PDB entry 9HJ3 | electron microscopy, 3.46 A resolution | chains I and G of the 7 polymer chains in the assembly

Chain I:
Name: Peptidyl-prolyl cis-trans isomerase
Organism: Bacteroides thetaiotaomicron VPI-5482
Notes: EC 5.2.1.8
UniProtKB: Q8A1P7 (Q8A1P7_BACTN); residues 1-196 here = UniProt positions 1-196
Amino-acid sequence (196 residues; numbered 1 to 196; the number before each row is that of its first residue):
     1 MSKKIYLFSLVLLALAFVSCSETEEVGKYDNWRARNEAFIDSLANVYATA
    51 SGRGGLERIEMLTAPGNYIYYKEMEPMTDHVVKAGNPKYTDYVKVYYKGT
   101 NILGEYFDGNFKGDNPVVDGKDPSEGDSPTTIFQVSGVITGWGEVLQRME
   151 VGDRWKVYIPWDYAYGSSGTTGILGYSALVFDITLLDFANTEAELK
Unresolved in the structure: 1-27

Chain G:
Name: DUF4270 domain-containing protein
Organism: Bacteroides thetaiotaomicron VPI-5482
UniProtKB: Q89ZS0 (Q89ZS0_BACTN); residue numbers follow UniProt; this construct covers 18-542
Amino-acid sequence (525 residues; numbered 18 to 542; the number before each row is that of its first residue):
    18 CDDNTGGLGLGMFPGNDQNIKGKLSTFDVTTESVKTGDIYAKTNIGYIGK
    68 FTDETFGTYQAGFLAQLNCPDGLTFPEPYKEVTDASGNVISATGRMVVDD
   118 KDPENKDVTFIKDGNQIIGNIRAVELYLWYDSYFGDSLTACRLSVYELGG
   168 NGKETLNLDNAYYTDINPEDFYDSQNILGTKAYTAVDLSVKDSIRNLSTY
   218 VPSVHIAFKEDIATRVGGNILTAARKAKNADKEFNSQLFREAFQGIYVKS
   268 DYGDGTVLYIDQPQMNVVYKCYATDSITGKKLQKKDGSGKDSTYYSYRVF
   318 ATTREVIQANQLKNDPERIDALIKEDKNTYLKSPAGIFTEATLPISDIQN
   368 ELTGDTLNAVKLTFTNYNQTGDKKFGMAIPSTVMLVRKKFQDSFFKDNKL
   418 SDGVSSYLTSHTSSTNQYVFSNITKLVNACIAEKEEAKKNAGSSWDETKW
   468 LQENPDWNKVVLIPVLVTYDSSNTTTGQANIIRIQHDLKPGYVRLKGGSL
   518 GKTNPDYKLKLEVISTDFGLTTKSN
Unresolved in the structure: 538-542
Covalent attachments: N-tridecanoic acid (TDA) linked to C18; (2S)-3-hydroxypropane-1,2-diyl dihexadecanoate (Z41) linked to C18

How chain I and chain G interact:
Pairs across the interface - 21 pairs, chain I then chain G:
  D119(I) - Y384(G)
  G120(I) - K513(G)  hydrogen bond (backbone-side chain)
  K121(I) - D523(G)
  D122(I) - K513(G)
  P123(I) - T382(G)
  P123(I) - D523(G)
  P123(I) - K525(G)
  P123(I) - L526(G)
  E125(I) - T382(G)
  E125(I) - K513(G)  hydrogen bond (backbone-side chain)
  G126(I) - T382(G)  hydrogen bond (backbone-side chain)
  G126(I) - N383(G)
  G126(I) - K513(G)
  D127(I) - N383(G)  hydrogen bond (backbone-backbone)
  D127(I) - Y384(G)
  D127(I) - N385(G)
  D127(I) - N433(G)  hydrogen bond (backbone-side chain)
  D127(I) - K513(G)  salt bridge
  S128(I) - N385(G)  hydrogen bond (backbone-side chain)
  P129(I) - S430(G)
  P129(I) - S431(G)
Interface residues without a listed pair, chain I (12 interface residues in all): V117, S124
Interface residues without a listed pair, chain G (14 interface residues in all): T432, G514, Y524

Overview:
12 residues of chain I and 14 residues of chain G are in contact; the contacts include 6 hydrogen bonds and 1
salt bridge. Among the polar pairs are D127(I)-K513(G), G120(I)-K513(G) and E125(I)-K513(G). Covalently linked
N-tridecanoic acid: at C18(G).
Here chain I is Peptidyl-prolyl cis-trans isomerase and chain G is DUF4270 domain-containing protein, both
from Bacteroides thetaiotaomicron VPI-5482. Entry 9HJ3 (Bacteroides thetaiotaomicron BAM complex) was
determined by electron microscopy (same publication as 9HJM, 9HIS and 9HIV).
